Entry 3PQB (X-ray diffraction, 2.32 A resolution); this record covers chains A and D.

# Chain A (and D)
Name: Putative oxidoreductase
From: Streptomyces griseoflavus
Notes: chain D of this document is another copy of the same molecule, construct and numbering; everything in this record applies to it too
UniProtKB: Q7X2G7 (Q7X2G7_9ACTO); residues 1-498 here = UniProt positions 1-498
Chain sequence (501 residues; row label = number of the first residue in the row; numbers below 1 keep their minus sign (Gly-2 is residue -2)):
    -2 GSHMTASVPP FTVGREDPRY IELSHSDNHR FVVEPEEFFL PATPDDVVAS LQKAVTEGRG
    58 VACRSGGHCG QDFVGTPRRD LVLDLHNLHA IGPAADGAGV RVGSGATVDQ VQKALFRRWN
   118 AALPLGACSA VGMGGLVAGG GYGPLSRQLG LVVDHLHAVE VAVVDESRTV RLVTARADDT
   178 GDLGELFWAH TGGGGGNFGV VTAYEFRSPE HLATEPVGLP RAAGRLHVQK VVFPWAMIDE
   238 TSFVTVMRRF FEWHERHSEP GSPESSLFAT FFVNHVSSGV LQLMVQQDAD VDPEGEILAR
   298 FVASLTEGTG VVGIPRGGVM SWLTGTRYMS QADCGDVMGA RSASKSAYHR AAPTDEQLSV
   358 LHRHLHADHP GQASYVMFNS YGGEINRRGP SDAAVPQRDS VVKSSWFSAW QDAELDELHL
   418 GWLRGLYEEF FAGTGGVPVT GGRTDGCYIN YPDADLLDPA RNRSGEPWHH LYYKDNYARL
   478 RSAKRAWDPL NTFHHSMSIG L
Not modelled in the structure: -2 to 6 (chain D: -2 to 6, 498)
Glycans and other covalent adducts: flavin-adenine dinucleotide (FAD) linked to His65, Cys125
Differences from the reference sequence: expression tag (-2 to 0)
Ligand contacts:
  - FAD (flavin-adenine dinucleotide): Asp24, Cys60, Arg61, Ser62, Gly63, Gly64, Cys66, Phe70, Val71, Leu82, Ser101, Gly123, Ala124, Val128, Gly129, Gly131, Gly132, Leu133, Gly138, Tyr139, Gly192, Gly193, Gly196, Val197, Val198, Tyr445, Asn447, Tyr448, His492
  - pregilvocarcin V (VGP; (1R)-1,4-anhydro-6-deoxy-1-[(6R)-8-ethenyl-1,6-dihydroxy-10,12-dimethoxy-6H-dibenzo[c,h]chromen-4-yl]-D-galactitol): Cys66, Gly67, Ala124, Tyr139, Gly140, Pro141, Phe265, Thr267, Phe269, Met281, Met326, Gln328, Val334, Ser341, Tyr372, Met374, Asn376, Ser402, Phe404, Asn447, Tyr448

# How chain A and chain D interact
Pairs across the interface (59):
  Phe8(A) with Arg114(D)
  Pro15(A) with Asn117(D)
  Arg16(A) with Phe113(D); Arg114(D), hydrogen bond (side chain-backbone); Arg115(D), hydrogen bond (side chain-backbone)
  Ile18(A) with Arg222(D); Ser318(D)
  Glu19(A) with Phe113(D); Ser318(D), hydrogen bond; Trp319(D); Leu320(D), hydrogen bond (side chain-backbone); Thr321(D), hydrogen bond; Arg324(D), salt bridge
  His22(A) with Ser318(D)
  His83(A) with Arg114(D), hydrogen bond
  Lys110(A) with Asp330(D), salt bridge
  Phe113(A) with Arg16(D); Glu19(D)
  Arg114(A) with Phe8(D); Arg16(D), hydrogen bond (backbone-side chain); His83(D)
  Arg115(A) with Arg16(D), hydrogen bond (backbone-side chain)
  Asn117(A) with Pro15(D)
  Arg222(A) with Ile18(D)
  Lys227(A) with Asp333(D), salt bridge
  Arg313(A) with Asp333(D), salt bridge; Gln408(D)
  Gly314(A) with Gln408(D)
  Ser318(A) with Glu19(D), hydrogen bond; His22(D)
  Trp319(A) with Glu19(D)
  Leu320(A) with Glu19(D), hydrogen bond (backbone-side chain)
  Thr321(A) with Glu19(D), hydrogen bond
  Arg324(A) with Glu19(D), salt bridge; Asp330(D), salt bridge; Cys331(D); Gly332(D), hydrogen bond (backbone-backbone); Met335(D)
  Tyr325(A) with Gly332(D); Met335(D); Gln408(D)
  Ser327(A) with Cys331(D); Gly332(D)
  Ala329(A) with Ala329(D), hydrophobic; Cys331(D), hydrophobic
  Asp330(A) with Lys110(D), salt bridge; Arg324(D), salt bridge
  Cys331(A) with Arg324(D); Ser327(D); Ala329(D), hydrogen bond (side chain-backbone); Cys331(D), hydrogen bond
  Gly332(A) with Arg324(D), hydrogen bond (backbone-backbone); Tyr325(D); Ser327(D)
  Asp333(A) with Lys227(D), salt bridge; Arg313(D), salt bridge; Tyr325(D)
  Met335(A) with Arg324(D); Tyr325(D)
Also at the interface, not in a pair above, chain A (32 interface residues in all): His26, Trp116, Gly336
Also at the interface, not in a pair above, chain D (32 interface residues in all): His26, Trp116, Gly336

# Overview
Chain A and chain D each contribute 32 residues to their interface; the contacts include 15 hydrogen bonds and
10 salt bridges. Among the polar pairs are Glu19(A)-Arg324(D), Lys110(A)-Asp330(D) and Lys227(A)-Asp333(D).
Chain A binds pregilvocarcin V. Covalently linked flavin-adenine dinucleotide: at Cys125(A).
Chain A and chain D are both Putative oxidoreductase (Streptomyces griseoflavus); the structure, The crystal
structure of pregilvocarcin in complex with GilR, an oxidoreductase that catalyzes the terminal step ..., was
determined by X-ray diffraction, deposited together with 3POP.
